Entry 1CMT (X-ray diffraction, 2.10 A resolution); this record covers chain A.

Chain A:
Molecule: Cytochrome C peroxidase
Organism: Saccharomyces cerevisiae
Notes: EC 1.11.1.5
UniProt: P00431 (CCPR_YEAST); residues 4-294 here correspond to UniProt positions 71-361 (UniProt number = residue number + 67)
Chain sequence (294 residues; each row starts with the number of its first residue):
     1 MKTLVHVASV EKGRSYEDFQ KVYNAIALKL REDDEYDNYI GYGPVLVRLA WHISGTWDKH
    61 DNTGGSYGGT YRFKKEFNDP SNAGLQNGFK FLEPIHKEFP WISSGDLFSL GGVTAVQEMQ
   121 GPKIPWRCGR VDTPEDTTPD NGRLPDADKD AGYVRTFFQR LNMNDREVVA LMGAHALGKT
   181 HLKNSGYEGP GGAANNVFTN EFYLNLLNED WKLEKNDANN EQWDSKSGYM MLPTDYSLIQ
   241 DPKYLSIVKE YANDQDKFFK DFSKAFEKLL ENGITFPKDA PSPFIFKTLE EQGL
Unresolved in the structure: 1-3
Construct notes: conflict I53 (Thr120 in P00431), G152 (Asp219 in P00431), G191 (Trp258 in P00431)
Bound ions: heme Fe near H175 (its only coordinating residue here)
Small-molecule neighbours: heme (HEM): P44, V45, V47, R48, W51, P145, D146, A147, V154, F158, L171, M172, A174, H175, L177, G178, K179, T180, H181, N184, S185, Y187, L232, T234, F262, F266
Swiss-Prot annotation at these positions:
  - active site: H52 (Proton acceptor)
  - binding site (heme b): H175
  - site: R48 (Transition state stabilizer)
  - modified residue: Y153 (Phosphotyrosine)

In short:
Chain A binds heme. From UniProt: active-site residue H52 and heme b-binding residue H175.
Chain A is Cytochrome C peroxidase (Saccharomyces cerevisiae); the structure, The role of aspartate-235 in the
binding of cations to an artificial cavity at the radical ..., was determined by X-ray diffraction (same
publication as 1CMU).
